PDB entry 7W6S | electron microscopy, 2.80 A resolution | chains G and H of the 8 polymer chains in the assembly

# Chain G
Protein: Kv channel-interacting protein 2
Organism: Homo sapiens
UniProtKB: Q9NS61 (KCIP2_HUMAN); numbering as in UniProt (aligned over 1-270)
Chain sequence (286 residues; numbered 1 to 286; the number before each row is that of its first residue):
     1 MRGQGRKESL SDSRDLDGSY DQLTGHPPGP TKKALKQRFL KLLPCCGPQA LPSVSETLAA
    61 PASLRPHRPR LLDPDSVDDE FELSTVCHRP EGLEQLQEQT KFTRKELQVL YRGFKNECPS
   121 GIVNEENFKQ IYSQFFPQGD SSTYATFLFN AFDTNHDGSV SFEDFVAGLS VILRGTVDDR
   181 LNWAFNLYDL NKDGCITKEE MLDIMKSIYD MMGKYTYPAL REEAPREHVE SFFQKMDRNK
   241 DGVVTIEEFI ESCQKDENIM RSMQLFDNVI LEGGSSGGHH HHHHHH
Unresolved in the structure: 1-91, 271-286
Construct notes: expression tag (271-286)
Curated features (UniProtKB/Swiss-Prot):
  - region: Glu257 to Ile270 (Interaction with KCND2)
  - binding site (Ca(2+)): Asp153, Asn155, Asp157, Ser159, Asp164, Asp189, Asn191, Asp193, Cys195, Glu200, Asp237, Asn239, Asp241, Glu248
  - modified residue: Ser9 (Phosphoserine)
  - lipidation (S-palmitoyl cysteine): Cys45, Cys46

# Chain H
Protein: Isoform 2 of Potassium voltage-gated channel subfamily D member 3
Organism: Homo sapiens
UniProtKB: Q9UK17 (KCND3_HUMAN), isoform Q9UK17-2; residue numbers follow UniProt; this construct covers 1-636
Chain sequence (636 residues; numbered 1 to 636; the number before each row is that of its first residue):
     1 MAAGVAAWLP FARAAAIGWM PVANCPMPLA PADKNKRQDE LIVLNVSGRR FQTWRTTLER
    61 YPDTLLGSTE KEFFFNEDTK EYFFDRDPEV FRCVLNFYRT GKLHYPRYEC ISAYDDELAF
   121 YGILPEIIGD CCYEEYKDRK RENAERLMDD NDSENNQESM PSLSFRQTMW RAFENPHTST
   181 LALVFYYVTG FFIAVSVITN VVETVPCGTV PGSKELPCGE RYSVAFFCLD TACVMIFTVE
   241 YLLRLFAAPS RYRFIRSVMS IIDVVAIMPY YIGLVMTNNE DVSGAFVTLR VFRVFRIFKF
   301 SRHSQGLRIL GYTLKSCASE LGFLLFSLTM AIIIFATVMF YAEKGSSASK FTSIPASFWY
   361 TIVTMTTLGY GDMVPKTIAG KIFGSICSLS GVLVIALPVP VIVSNFSRIY HQNQRADKRR
   421 AQKKARLARI RVAKTGSSNA YLHSKRNGLL NEALELTGTP EEEHMGKTTS LIESQHHHLL
   481 HCLEKTTNHE FIDEQMFEQN CMESSMQNYP STRSPSLSSH PGLTTTCCSR RSKKTTHLPN
   541 SNLPATRLRS MQELSTIHIQ GSEQPSLTTS RSSLNLKADD GLRPNCKTSQ ITTAIISIPT
   601 PPALTPEGES RPPPASPGPN TNIPSIASNV VKVSAL
Unresolved in the structure: 1-3, 149-162, 448-469, 488-636
Curated features (UniProtKB/Swiss-Prot):
  - region: Ala6 to Pro21 (Interaction with KCNIP1 and KCNIP2), Glu70 to Asp78 (Interaction with KCNIP1), Ser470 to Thr487 (Interaction with KCNIP1 and KCNIP2), Ile472 to Thr487 (Mediates dendritic targeting)
  - motif: Thr367 to Asp372 (Selectivity filter)
  - binding site (Zn(2+)): His104, Cys110, Cys131, Cys132
  - binding site (K(+)): Thr367, Leu368, Gly369, Tyr370
  - modified residue: Ser153 (Phosphoserine), Thr459 (Phosphothreonine)

# Interface between chain G and chain H
Residue-residue contacts (58; chain G residue first):
  Arg112(G) with Trp54(H)
  Gly113(G) with Ala7(H)
  Phe114(G) with Trp8(H), hydrophobic
  Asn116(G) with Arg60(H)
  Glu117(G) with Val5(H); Trp8(H)
  Cys118(G) with Trp8(H), hydrophobic
  Phe128(G) with Phe11(H), hydrophobic
  Ile131(G) with Trp8(H), hydrophobic
  Tyr132(G) with Phe11(H); Ala15(H)
  Gln134(G) with Val5(H)
  Phe135(G) with Val5(H), hydrophobic; Trp8(H); Leu9(H); Ala12(H), hydrophobic
  Phe136(G) with Trp19(H), hydrophobic
  Tyr144(G) with Ala15(H), hydrogen bond (side chain-backbone); Gly18(H); Trp19(H)
  Leu148(G) with Ala15(H), hydrophobic
  Phe152(G) with Phe11(H), hydrophobic
  Phe165(G) with Trp8(H), hydrophobic; Phe11(H), hydrophobic
  Leu169(G) with Phe11(H), hydrophobic; Ala14(H), hydrophobic
  Ile172(G) with Ala14(H); Ile17(H), hydrophobic
  Leu173(G) with Ala14(H), hydrophobic
  Arg180(G) with Ile17(H)
  Trp183(G) with Ile17(H), hydrophobic
  Tyr188(G) with Gly18(H), hydrogen bond (side chain-backbone); Pro21(H); Val22(H)
  Met201(G) with Val22(H), hydrophobic
  Ile208(G) with Trp19(H)
  His228(G) with Val22(H), hydrogen bond (side chain-backbone)
  Phe232(G) with Pro21(H); Val22(H), hydrophobic; Asn24(H)
  Lys235(G) with Asn24(H)
  Met236(G) with Pro21(H)
  Phe249(G) with Pro21(H), hydrophobic
  Asn258(G) with Ala23(H); Cys25(H), hydrogen bond (side chain-backbone); Pro26(H), hydrogen bond (side chain-backbone)
  Ile259(G) with Met20(H)
  Arg261(G) with Pro28(H); Pro31(H)
  Ser262(G) with Met20(H), hydrogen bond; Pro28(H)
  Met263(G) with Pro21(H), hydrophobic
  Leu265(G) with Pro31(H)
  Phe266(G) with Arg13(H); Ile17(H), hydrophobic; Met20(H), hydrophobic
  Val269(G) with Arg13(H); Asp33(H)
Also at the interface, not in a pair above, chain G (45 interface residues in all): Val123, Ala184, Leu187, Met205, Met211, Ser231, Cys253, Asn268
Also at the interface, not in a pair above, chain H (28 interface residues in all): Ala16, Met27, Leu29, Ala30

# In short
45 residues of chain G face 28 of chain H across their interface; the contacts include 6 hydrogen bonds. Among
the polar pairs are Tyr144(G)-Ala15(H), Tyr188(G)-Gly18(H) and His228(G)-Val22(H).
Here chain G is Kv channel-interacting protein 2 and chain H is Isoform 2 of Potassium voltage-gated channel
subfamily D member 3, both from Homo sapiens. Entry 7W6S (CryoEM structure of human KChIP2-Kv4.3 complex) was
determined by electron microscopy (same publication as 7W3Y and 7W6N).
